Entry 5CJP (X-ray diffraction, 2.60 A resolution); this record covers chains E and F of the 6 polymer chains in the assembly.

[Chain E (and F)]
Molecule: Ras GTPase-activating-like protein IQGAP2
Organism: Homo sapiens
Notes: fragment: unp reesidues 875-1258; chain F of this document is another copy of the same molecule, construct and numbering; everything in this record applies to it too
UniProtKB: Q13576 (IQGA2_HUMAN); residue numbers follow UniProt; this construct covers 875-1258
Sequence (387 residues; numbered 872 to 1258; the number before each row is that of its first residue):
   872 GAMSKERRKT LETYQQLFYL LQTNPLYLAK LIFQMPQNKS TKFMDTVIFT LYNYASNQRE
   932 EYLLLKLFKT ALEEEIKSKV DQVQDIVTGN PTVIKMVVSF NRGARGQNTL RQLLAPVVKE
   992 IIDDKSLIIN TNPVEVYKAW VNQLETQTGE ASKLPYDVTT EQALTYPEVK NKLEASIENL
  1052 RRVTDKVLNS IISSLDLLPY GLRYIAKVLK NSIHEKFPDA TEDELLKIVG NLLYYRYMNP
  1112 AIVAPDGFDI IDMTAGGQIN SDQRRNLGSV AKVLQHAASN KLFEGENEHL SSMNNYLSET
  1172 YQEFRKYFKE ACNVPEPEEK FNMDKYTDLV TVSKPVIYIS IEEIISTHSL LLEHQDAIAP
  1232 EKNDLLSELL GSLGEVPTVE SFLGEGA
Unresolved in the structure: 872-874, 1247-1258
Construct notes: expression tag (872-874)
Curated features (UniProtKB/Swiss-Prot):
  - modified residue (Phosphothreonine): Thr-881, Thr-1002
Small-molecule neighbours: GTP (guanosine-5'-triphosphate): Asn-928, Arg-930, Glu-931, Lys-1196, Tyr-1197
From the paper describing this entry:
  - self-association interface (contacts with another copy of this molecule): Ser-875 to Phe-914, Ser-1204 to Glu-1246
  - binding site for GTP: Arg-930, Glu-931, Gln-955, Tyr-1197
  - conformationally variable residues (side-chain flip): Thr-959

[How chain E and chain F interact]
Residue-residue contacts (81; chain E residue first):
  Arg-878(E) with Ile-1208(F)
  Lys-880(E) with Leu-1240(F)
  Thr-884(E) with Leu-1240(F); Leu-1241(F); Leu-1244(F)
  Tyr-885(E) with Leu-1244(F)
  Gln-887(E) with Leu-1237(F)
  Leu-888(E) with Leu-1241(F), hydrophobic
  Tyr-890(E) with Ile-1215(F), hydrophobic
  Tyr-898(E) with Lys-1233(F); Asn-1234(F), hydrogen bond (side chain-backbone); Asp-1235(F), hydrogen bond
  Lys-901(E) with Lys-1233(F); Asp-1235(F), salt bridge
  Leu-902(E) with Asp-1235(F); Leu-1237(F), hydrophobic; Ser-1238(F); Leu-1241(F), hydrophobic
  Gln-905(E) with Asp-1235(F); Ser-1238(F), hydrogen bond
  Met-906(E) with Ser-1238(F); Gly-1242(F)
  Pro-907(E) with Glu-1239(F)
  Lys-910(E) with Gly-1242(F); Glu-1246(F), salt bridge
  Lys-913(E) with Gly-1242(F), hydrogen bond (side chain-backbone); Ser-1243(F), hydrogen bond (side chain-backbone)
  Phe-914(E) with Leu-1241(F); Leu-1244(F), hydrophobic
  Pro-1206(E) with Ser-1217(F)
  Val-1207(E) with Glu-1214(F); Ile-1215(F), hydrogen bond (backbone-backbone)
  Ile-1208(E) with Arg-878(F); Ile-1212(F), hydrophobic; Glu-1213(F)
  Tyr-1209(E) with Ser-1211(F); Ile-1212(F); Glu-1213(F), hydrogen bond (backbone-backbone); Ile-1215(F), hydrophobic
  Ile-1210(E) with Ile-1210(F), hydrophobic; Ser-1211(F)
  Ser-1211(E) with Ile-1210(F); Ser-1211(F), hydrogen bond (backbone-backbone); Glu-1213(F)
  Ile-1212(E) with Ile-1208(F), hydrophobic; Tyr-1209(F); Ile-1210(F), hydrophobic; Ser-1211(F)
  Glu-1213(E) with Val-1207(F); Ile-1208(F); Tyr-1209(F), hydrogen bond (backbone-backbone); Ser-1211(F)
  Glu-1214(E) with Pro-1206(F); Val-1207(F); Ile-1208(F)
  Ile-1215(E) with Tyr-890(F); Val-1207(F), hydrogen bond (backbone-backbone); Tyr-1209(F), hydrophobic
  Gln-1226(E) with Lys-901(F)
  Lys-1233(E) with Tyr-898(F)
  Asn-1234(E) with Tyr-898(F), hydrogen bond; Lys-901(F); Leu-902(F); Gln-905(F)
  Asp-1235(E) with Gln-905(F)
  Leu-1237(E) with Gln-887(F); Tyr-898(F)
  Ser-1238(E) with Leu-902(F), hydrogen bond (side chain-backbone); Gln-905(F)
  Leu-1240(E) with Thr-884(F)
  Leu-1241(E) with Thr-884(F); Leu-888(F), hydrophobic; Leu-902(F), hydrophobic; Lys-913(F); Phe-914(F)
  Gly-1242(E) with Met-906(F); Lys-910(F); Lys-913(F), hydrogen bond (backbone-side chain)
  Leu-1244(E) with Thr-884(F); Lys-913(F), hydrogen bond (backbone-side chain); Phe-914(F), hydrophobic
Other interface residues (no listed pair), chain E (41 interface residues in all): Leu-882, Phe-889, Leu-891, Leu-899, Ser-1243
Other interface residues (no listed pair), chain F (41 interface residues in all): Lys-880, Glu-883, Tyr-885, Leu-899, Gly-1245

[In short]
Chain E and chain F each contribute 41 residues to their interface; the contacts include 14 hydrogen bonds and
2 salt bridges. Polar pairs include Lys-901(E)/Asp-1235(F), Lys-910(E)/Glu-1246(F) and Tyr-898(E)/Asn-1234(F).
Ligands of chain E: GTP. The paper reports a binding site for GTP at Arg-930(E), Glu-931(E) and Gln-955(E)
among others; conformational variability at Thr-959(E).
Both chains are Ras GTPase-activating-like protein IQGAP2 (Homo sapiens). Entry 5CJP (The Structural Basis for
Cdc42-Induced Dimerization of IQGAPs) was determined by X-ray diffraction.
